Entry 3MGR (X-ray diffraction, 2.30 A resolution); this record covers chains A and J of the 10 polymer chains in the assembly.

# Chain A
Protein: Histone H3.2
Organism: Xenopus laevis
UniProtKB: P84233 (H32_XENLA); residues 1-135 here correspond to UniProt positions 2-136 (UniProt number = residue number + 1)
Amino-acid sequence (135 residues; row label = number of the first residue in the row):
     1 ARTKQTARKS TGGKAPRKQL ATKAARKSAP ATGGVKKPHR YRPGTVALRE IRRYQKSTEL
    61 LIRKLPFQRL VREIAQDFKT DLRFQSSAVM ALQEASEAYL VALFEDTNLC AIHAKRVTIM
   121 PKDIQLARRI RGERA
Disordered / not traced: 1-36
Curated features (UniProtKB/Swiss-Prot):
  - modified residue: Arg2 (Asymmetric dimethylarginine), Thr3 (Phosphothreonine), Lys4 (Allysine), Gln5 (5-glutamyl dopamine), Thr6 (Phosphothreonine), Arg8 (Citrulline), Lys9 (N6,N6,N6-trimethyllysine), Ser10 (ADP-ribosylserine), Thr11 (Phosphothreonine), Lys14 (N6-(2-hydroxyisobutyryl)lysine), Arg17 (Asymmetric dimethylarginine), Lys18 (N6-(2-hydroxyisobutyryl)lysine), Lys23 (N6-(2-hydroxyisobutyryl)lysine), Arg26 (Citrulline), Lys27 (N6,N6,N6-trimethyllysine), Ser28 (ADP-ribosylserine), Lys36 (N6,N6,N6-trimethyllysine), Lys37 (N6-methyllysine), Tyr41 (Phosphotyrosine), Lys56 (N6,N6,N6-trimethyllysine) and 8 more in UniProt
  - lipidation: Cys110 (S-palmitoyl cysteine)

# Chain J
Molecule: 147-nt DNA strand
Sequence (147 nucleotides; numbered -73 to 73; the number before each row is that of its first residue; numbers below 1 keep their minus sign (DA-73 is residue -73)):
   -73 ATCAATATCC ACCTGCAGAT ACTACCAAAA GTGTATTTGG AAACTGCTCC ATCAAAAGGC
   -13 ATGTTCAGCT GGATTCCAGC TGAACATGCC TTTTGATGGA GCAGTTTCCA AATACACTTT
    47 TGGTAGTATC TGCAGGTGGA TATTGAT
Ion coordination: rubidium ion site 1: DT-66, DC-65; Mn2+ site 1: DG-35, DG-34; Mn2+ site 2 near DG-3 (its only coordinating residue here); Mn2+ site 3 near DG5 (its only coordinating residue here); Mn2+ site 4 near DG27 (its only coordinating residue here); Mn2+ site 5 near DG48 (its only coordinating residue here); Mn2+ site 6 near DG61 (its only coordinating residue here); rubidium ion site 2: DT67, DA68 (shared with 1 residue of chain I)

# How chain A and chain J interact
Residue-residue contacts (29):
  His39(A) - DA-69(J)  phosphate contact
  His39(A) - DT-68(J)  phosphate contact
  Arg40(A) - DG8(J)  base contact
  Arg40(A) - DA9(J)  hydrogen bond to the base
  Arg40(A) - DA10(J)  hydrogen bond to the sugar
  Tyr41(A) - DT-68(J)  sugar contact
  Tyr41(A) - DA-67(J)  sugar contact
  Tyr41(A) - DA9(J)  sugar contact
  Tyr41(A) - DA10(J)  hydrogen bond to the phosphate
  Arg42(A) - DA9(J)  sugar contact
  Pro43(A) - DG8(J)  phosphate contact
  Pro43(A) - DA9(J)  sugar contact
  Gly44(A) - DG8(J)  hydrogen bond to the phosphate
  Gly44(A) - DA9(J)  hydrogen bond to the phosphate
  Thr45(A) - DA9(J)  hydrogen bond to the phosphate
  Val46(A) - DA9(J)  hydrogen bond to the phosphate
  Val46(A) - DA10(J)  phosphate contact
  Ala47(A) - DA9(J)  hydrogen bond to the phosphate
  Arg49(A) - DA-67(J)  phosphate contact
  Arg49(A) - DT-66(J)  phosphate contact
  Arg63(A) - DT17(J)  sugar contact
  Arg63(A) - DT18(J)  phosphate contact
  Lys64(A) - DT18(J)  hydrogen bond to the phosphate
  Leu65(A) - DT17(J)  phosphate contact
  Leu65(A) - DT18(J)  hydrogen bond to the phosphate
  Pro66(A) - DT17(J)  phosphate contact
  Arg69(A) - DT17(J)  salt bridge to the phosphate
  Arg83(A) - DA26(J)  hydrogen bond to the sugar
  Arg83(A) - DG27(J)  sugar contact
Also at the interface, not in a pair above, chain A (18 interface residues in all): Asp81, Thr118
Also at the interface, not in a pair above, chain J (12 interface residues in all): DT7

# In short
The interface between chain A and chain J involves 18 residues on one side and 12 on the other, with 11
hydrogen bonds and 1 salt bridge. Among the polar pairs are Arg40(A)-DA9(J), Arg40(A)-DA10(J) and
Arg83(A)-DA26(J). DT67(J) and DA68(J) coordinate rubidium ion site 2.
Here chain A is Histone H3.2 (Xenopus laevis) and chain J is a 147-nt DNA strand. Entry 3MGR (Binding of
Rubidium ions to the Nucleosome Core Particle) was determined by X-ray diffraction, deposited together with
3MGP, 3MGQ and 3MGS.
